6Y4F - chain A; structure by X-ray diffraction, 1.75 A resolution.

== Chain A ==
Molecule: Fimbrial adhesin
Source organism: Proteus mirabilis (strain HI4320)
Notes: engineered mutation(s): C-terminal 6-His tag
UniProtKB: B4EUK6 (B4EUK6_PROMH); residues 25-159 here = UniProt positions 25-159
Sequence (141 residues; each row starts with the number of its first residue):
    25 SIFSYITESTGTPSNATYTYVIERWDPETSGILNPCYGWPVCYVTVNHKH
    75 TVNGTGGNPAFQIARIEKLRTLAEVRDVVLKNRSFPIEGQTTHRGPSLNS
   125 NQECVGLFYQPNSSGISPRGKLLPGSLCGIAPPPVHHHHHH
Unresolved in the structure: 159-165
Sequence notes: expression tag (160-165)
Disulfides: Cys60-Cys66, Cys128-Cys152
Ion coordination: Zn2+: His72, His74, His117 (together with glutamic acid)
Ligand contacts: glutamic acid (GLU): His72, His74, Gly81, Asn82, Thr116, His117, Arg118, Ile140
Reported in the primary citation:
  - Zn2+ coordination: His72, His74, His117
  - binding site for glutamic acid: Asn82, Arg118
  - mutagenesis - H72A, C128A: abolished binding to HA
  - mutagenesis - T116A: unchanged binding to HA
  - mutagenesis - K92A, R94A: decreased binding to HA

== In short ==
Ligands of chain A: glutamic acid. His72, His74 and His117 form the Zn2+ site. The paper reports a binding
site for glutamic acid at Asn82 and Arg118; H72A and C128A abolish binding to HA; 5 substitutions were tested
in all.
Chain A is Fimbrial adhesin (Proteus mirabilis (strain HI4320)); the structure, X-ray structure of the
Zn-dependent receptor-binding domain of Proteus mirabilis MR/P fimbrial adhesin MrpH, was determined by X-ray
diffraction (same publication as 6Y4E).
